Entry 7Y1R (electron microscopy, 4.01 A resolution (low resolution: residue-level contacts below are approximate; hydrogen-bond / salt-bridge calls are withheld)); this record covers chains A and E of the 3 polymer chains in the assembly.

[Chain A]
Molecule: Transforming growth factor beta-1 proprotein
Organism: Homo sapiens
UniProt: P01137 (TGFB1_HUMAN); residues 1-361 here correspond to UniProt positions 30-390 (UniProt number = residue number + 29)
Sequence (377 residues; numbered -15 to 361; the number before each row is that of its first residue; numbers below 1 keep their minus sign (Met-15 is residue -15)):
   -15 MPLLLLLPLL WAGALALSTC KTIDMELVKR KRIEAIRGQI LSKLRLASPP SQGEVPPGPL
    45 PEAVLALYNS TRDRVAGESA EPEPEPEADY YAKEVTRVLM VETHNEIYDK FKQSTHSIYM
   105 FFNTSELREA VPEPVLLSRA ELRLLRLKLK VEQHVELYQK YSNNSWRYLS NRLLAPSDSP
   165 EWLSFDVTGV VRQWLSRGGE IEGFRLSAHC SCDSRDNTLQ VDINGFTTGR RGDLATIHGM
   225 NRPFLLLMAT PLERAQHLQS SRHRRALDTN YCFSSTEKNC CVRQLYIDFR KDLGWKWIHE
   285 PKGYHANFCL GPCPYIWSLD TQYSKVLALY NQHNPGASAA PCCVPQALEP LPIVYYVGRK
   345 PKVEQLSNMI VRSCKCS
Unresolved in the structure: -15 to 0, 60-71, 181-187, 198-224, 241-250
Disulfide bonds: Cys256-Cys265, Cys264-Cys327, Cys293-Cys358, Cys297-Cys360
Covalent attachments: N-acetylglucosamine (NAG) linked to Asn53, Asn107
Differences from the reference sequence: initiating methionine (-15); expression tag (-14 to 0)
Swiss-Prot annotation at these positions:
  - region: Asp197 to Gly223 (Bowtie tail)
  - motif: Arg215 to Asp217 (Cell attachment site)
  - site: Arg249, Ala250 (Cleavage)
  - glycosylation (N-linked (GlcNAc...) asparagine): Asn53, Asn107, Asn147
What the authors report for this chain:
  - mutagenesis - K309T: decreased binding to Transforming growth factor beta activator LRRC33 (chain E)
  - mutagenesis - K309R: unchanged binding to Transforming growth factor beta activator LRRC33 (chain E)
  - mutagenesis - W301R/K309T/H317L: abolished binding to Transforming growth factor beta activator LRRC33 (chain E)
  - specificity-determining residues: Trp301, Lys309, His317

[Chain E]
Molecule: Transforming growth factor beta activator LRRC33
Organism: Homo sapiens
UniProt: Q86YC3 (LRC33_HUMAN); residues 1-631 here correspond to UniProt positions 19-649 (UniProt number = residue number + 18)
Sequence (656 residues; each row starts with the number of its first residue; numbers below 1 keep their minus sign (Met-15 is residue -15)):
   -15 MPLLLLLPLL WAGALAWRNR SGTATAASQG VCKLVGGAAD CRGQSLASVP SSLPPHARML
    45 TLDANPLKTL WNHSLQPYPL LESLSLHSCH LERISRGAFQ EQGHLRSLVL GDNCLSENYE
   105 ETAAALHALP GLRRLDLSGN ALTEDMAALM LQNLSSLRSV SLAGNTIMRL DDSVFEGLER
   165 LRELDLQRNY IFEIEGGAFD GLAELRHLNL AFNNLPCIVD FGLTRLRVLN VSYNVLEWFL
   225 ATGGEAAFEL ETLDLSHNQL LFFPLLPQYS KLRTLLLRDN NMGFYRDLYN TSSPREMVAQ
   285 FLLVDGNVTN ITTVSLWEEF SSSDLADLRF LDMSQNQFQY LPDGFLRKMP SLSHLNLHQN
   345 CLMTLHIREH EPPGALTELD LSHNQLSELH LAPGLASCLG SLRLFNLSSN QLLGVPPGLF
   405 ANARNITTLD MSHNQISLCP LPAASDRVGP PSCVDFRNMA SLRSLSLEGC GLGALPDCPF
   465 QGTSLTYLDL SSNWGVLNGS LAPLQDVAPM LQVLSLRNMG LHSSFMALDF SGFGNLRDLD
   525 LSGNCLTTFP RFGGSLALET LDLRRNSLTA LPQKAVSEQL SRGLRTIYLS QNPYDCCGVD
   585 GWGALQHGQT VADWAMVTCN LSSKIIRVTE LPGGVPRDCK WERLDLGSNS LEVLFQ
Unresolved in the structure: -15 to 21, 270-308, 427-439, 502-640
Covalent attachments: N-acetylglucosamine (NAG) linked to Asn56, Asn137, Asn214, Asn390
Differences from the reference sequence: initiating methionine (-15); expression tag (-14 to 0, 632-640)
Swiss-Prot annotation at these positions:
  - glycosylation (N-linked (GlcNAc...) asparagine): Asn3, Asn56, Asn137, Asn214, Asn274, Asn291, Asn294, Asn390, Asn409, Asn482, Asn604

[How chain A and chain E interact]
Pairs across the interface - 16 pairs, chain A then chain E:
  Leu1(A) with Ile178(E); Phe183(E); Leu192(E); Ile202(E); Asp204(E); Gly206(E); Leu207(E)
  Ser2(A) with Ile178(E); Cys201(E); Ile202(E); Val203(E); Asp204(E)
  Thr3(A) with Ile178(E); Cys201(E)
  Cys4(A) with Cys201(E), disulfide
  Thr6(A) with Pro200(E)
Interface residues without a listed pair, chain E (17 interface residues in all): Phe176, Glu177, Glu179, Gly180, Gly181, Leu194, Phe205
Inter-chain disulfides: Cys4(A)-Cys201(E)
From the paper, about this interface:
  - pairs named by the authors: Cys4(A)-Cys201(E)
  - hot spots on chain A (mutagenesis) - W301A, W301R: decreased binding to Transforming growth factor beta activator LRRC33 (chain E)
  - hot spots on chain E (mutagenesis) - Y174R: decreased binding to Transforming growth factor beta-1 proprotein (chain A)

[Overview]
5 residues of chain A and 17 residues of chain E are in contact, with 1 disulfide bond. The paper describes a
contact between Cys4(A) and Cys201(E). The paper reports that K309T, W301A and W301R of chain A reduce binding
to Transforming growth factor beta activator LRRC33 (chain E); specificity determinants Trp301(A), Lys309(A)
and His317(A); 6 substitutions were tested in all.
Here chain A is Transforming growth factor beta-1 proprotein and chain E is Transforming growth factor beta
activator LRRC33, both from Homo sapiens. Entry 7Y1R (Human L-TGF-beta1 in complex with the anchor protein
LRRC33) was determined by electron microscopy, deposited together with 7Y1T.
